PDB entry 2BPY | X-ray diffraction, 1.90 A resolution | chains A and B

[Chain A (and B)]
Protein: HIV-1 protease
Source organism: Human immunodeficiency virus 1
Notes: EC 3.4.23.16; chain B of this document is another copy of the same molecule, construct and numbering; everything in this record applies to it too
Reference sequence: P04587 (POL_HV1B5); residues 1-99 here correspond to UniProt positions 69-167 (UniProt number = residue number + 68)
Sequence (99 residues; each row starts with the number of its first residue):
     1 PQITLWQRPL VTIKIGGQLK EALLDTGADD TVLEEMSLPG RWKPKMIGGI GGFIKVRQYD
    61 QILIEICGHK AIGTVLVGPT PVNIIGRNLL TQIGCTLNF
Residues lining bound ligands: 3IN (N-[2(S)-cyclopentyl-1(R)-hydroxy-3(R)methyl]-5-[(2(S)-tertiary-butylamino-carbonyl)-4-(N1-(2)-(N-methylpiperazinyl)-3-chloro-pyrazinyl-5-carbonyl)-piperazino]-4(S)-hydroxy-2(R)-phenylmethyl-pentanamide): R8, L23, D25, G27, A28, D29, D30, V32, I47, G48, G49, I50, F53, P81, V82, I84

[Interface between chain A and chain B]
Pairs across the interface (98; chain A residue first):
  P1(A) with L97(B); N98(B); F99(B), hydrogen bond (backbone-backbone)
  Q2(A) with L97(B); N98(B), hydrogen bond
  I3(A) with T96(B); L97(B), hydrogen bond (backbone-backbone); F99(B), hydrophobic
  T4(A) with T96(B)
  L5(A) with R87(B), hydrogen bond (backbone-side chain); T91(B); C95(B)
  W6(A) with R87(B), hydrogen bond (backbone-side chain); T91(B)
  Q7(A) with R87(B)
  R8(A) with D29(B), salt bridge; R87(B)
  P9(A) with T26(B); R87(B)
  L24(A) with T26(B), hydrogen bond (backbone-side chain); L97(B), hydrophobic; F99(B), hydrophobic
  D25(A) with D25(B); T26(B); G27(B), hydrogen bond (side chain-backbone)
  T26(A) with P9(B); L24(B), hydrogen bond (side chain-backbone); D25(B); T26(B), hydrogen bond (backbone-side chain); L97(B)
  G27(A) with L23(B); D25(B)
  D29(A) with R8(B), salt bridge
  G48(A) with I50(B)
  G49(A) with I50(B)
  I50(A) with I47(B); G48(B); G49(B); I50(B), hydrogen bond (backbone-backbone); G51(B), hydrogen bond (backbone-backbone); G52(B); I54(B), hydrophobic; T80(B); P81(B)
  G51(A) with G51(B); G52(B); I54(B)
  G52(A) with I50(B); G51(B)
  I54(A) with I50(B); G51(B)
  C67(A) with F99(B), hydrophobic
  H69(A) with F99(B)
  T80(A) with I50(B)
  P81(A) with G49(B)
  R87(A) with L5(B), hydrogen bond (side chain-backbone); W6(B), hydrogen bond (side chain-backbone); Q7(B); R8(B); P9(B)
  L90(A) with L5(B), hydrophobic
  T91(A) with L5(B); W6(B)
  Q92(A) with W6(B)
  I93(A) with F99(B)
  G94(A) with N98(B); F99(B)
  C95(A) with L5(B); L97(B), hydrophobic; N98(B); F99(B), hydrophobic
  T96(A) with Q2(B); I3(B); T4(B); T96(B); L97(B); N98(B), hydrogen bond (backbone-backbone)
  L97(A) with P1(B); Q2(B); I3(B), hydrogen bond (backbone-backbone); L24(B), hydrophobic; T26(B); C95(B), hydrophobic; T96(B); L97(B), hydrophobic
  N98(A) with P1(B); Q2(B), hydrogen bond; G94(B); C95(B); T96(B), hydrogen bond (backbone-backbone); N98(B), hydrogen bond
  F99(A) with P1(B), hydrogen bond (backbone-backbone); I3(B), hydrophobic; C67(B), hydrophobic; H69(B); I93(B); G94(B); C95(B), hydrophobic
Also at the interface, not in a pair above, chain A (37 interface residues in all): L23, F53
Also at the interface, not in a pair above, chain B (37 interface residues in all): I84, L90

[In short]
The chain A/chain B interface involves 37 residues from each chain, with 19 hydrogen bonds and 2 salt bridges.
Polar contacts include R8(A)-D29(B), Q2(A)-N98(B) and L5(A)-R87(B). Chain A binds compound 3IN.
Both chains are HIV-1 protease (Human immunodeficiency virus 1). Entry 2BPY (HIV-1 protease-inhibitor complex)
was determined by X-ray diffraction, deposited together with 2BPV, 2BPW, 2BPX and 2BPZ.
